PDB entry 6QCM | electron microscopy, 4.21 A resolution (low resolution: residue-level contacts below are approximate; hydrogen-bond / salt-bridge calls are withheld) | chains F and b of the 60 polymer chains in the assembly

Chain F:
Name: RsbR protein
Organism: Listeria monocytogenes EGD-e
Reference sequence: Q8Y8K9 (Q8Y8K9_LISMO); residue numbers follow UniProt; this construct covers 147-275
Amino-acid sequence (129 residues; numbered 147 to 275; the number before each row is that of its first residue):
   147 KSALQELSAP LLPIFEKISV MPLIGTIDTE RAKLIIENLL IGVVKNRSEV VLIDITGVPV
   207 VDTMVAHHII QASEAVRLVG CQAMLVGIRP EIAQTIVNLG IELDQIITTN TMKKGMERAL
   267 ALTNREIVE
Not modelled in the structure: 238-250
What the authors report for this chain:
  - post-translational modification sites: Thr175, Thr209 (citing earlier work)
  - mutagenesis - T175A/T209A, Q217L/E220L/T254A/R264L: abolished growth

Chain b:
Name: RsbS protein
Organism: Listeria monocytogenes EGD-e
Reference sequence: Q92DC5 (Q92DC5_LISMO); residues 1-118 here = UniProt positions 1-118
Amino-acid sequence (118 residues; numbered 1 to 118; the number before each row is that of its first residue):
     1 MGIPILKLGE CLLISIQSEL DDHTAVEFQE DLLAKIHETS ARGVVIDITS IDFIDSFIAK
    61 ILGDVVSMSK LMGAKVVVTG IQPAVAITLI ELGITFSGVL SAMDLESGLE KLKQELGE
What the authors report for this chain:
  - post-translational modification sites: Ser56 (citing earlier work)
  - mutagenesis - S56A: abolished growth

How chain F and chain b interact:
Contacting residue pairs (17):
  Leu180(F) with Pro83(b)
  Asn184(F) with Gln82(b); Pro83(b)
  Ile187(F) with Met103(b)
  Met210(F) with Ile94(b)
  His213(F) with Ile94(b); Phe96(b)
  His214(F) with Ala86(b); Leu89(b); Ile90(b)
  Gln217(F) with Ile81(b); Ser101(b); Ala102(b)
  Ala218(F) with Met103(b)
  Glu220(F) with Ser101(b); Met103(b); Lys111(b)
Other interface residues (no listed pair), chain F (12 interface residues in all): Ile181, Val211, Ile216
Other interface residues (no listed pair), chain b (13 interface residues in all): Ile87
Interface features reported in the paper:
  - interface residues, chain F: Gln217(F), Glu220(F)

In short:
12 residues of chain F face 13 of chain b across their interface. From the paper: T175A/T209A and
Q217L/E220L/T254A/R264L of chain F abolish growth; interface residues Gln217(F) and Glu220(F).
Chain F is RsbR protein and chain b is RsbS protein, both from Listeria monocytogenes EGD-e; the structure,
Cryo em structure of the Listeria stressosome, was determined by electron microscopy.
